4AC7 - chains B and C of the 3 polymer chains in the assembly; structure by X-ray diffraction, 1.50 A resolution.

Chain B:
Molecule: Urease subunit beta
From: Sporosarcina pasteurii
Notes: EC 3.5.1.5
UniProt: P41021 (URE2_BACPA); residue numbers follow UniProt; this construct covers 1-126
Sequence (126 residues; row label = number of the first residue in the row):
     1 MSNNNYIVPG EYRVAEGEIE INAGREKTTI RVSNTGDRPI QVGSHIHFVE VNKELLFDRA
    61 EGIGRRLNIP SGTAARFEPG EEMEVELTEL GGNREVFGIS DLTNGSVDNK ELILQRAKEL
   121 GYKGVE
Disordered / not traced: 1-4

Chain C:
Molecule: Urease subunit alpha
From: Sporosarcina pasteurii
Notes: EC 3.5.1.5
UniProt: P41020 (URE1_BACPA); the construct has insertions or renumbered stretches relative to UniProt, so the offset changes along the chain: 1-28 = UniProt 1-28; 30-570 = UniProt 29-569
Sequence (570 residues; row label = number of the first residue in the row):
     1 MKINRQQYAE SYGPTVGDEV RLADTDLWIE VEKDYTTYGD EVNFGGGKVL REGMGENGTY
    61 TRTENVLDLL LTNALILDYT GIYKADIGVK DGYIVGIGKG GNPDIMDGVT PNMIVGTATE
   121 VIAAEGKIVT AGGIDTHVHF INPDQVDVAL ANGITTLFGG GTGPAEGSKA TTVTPGPWNI
   181 EKMLKSTEGL PINVGILGKG HGSSIAPIME QIDAGAAGLK IHEDWGATPA SIDRSLTVAD
   241 EADVQVAIHS DTLNEAGFLE DTLRAINGRV IHSFHVEGAG GGHAPDIMAM AGHPNVLPSS
   301 TNPTRPFTVN TIDEHLDMLM VCHHLKQNIP EDVAFADSRI RPETIAAEDI LHDLGIISMM
   361 STDALAMGRA GEMVLRTWQT ADKMKKQRGP LAEEKNGSDN FRLKRYVSKY TINPAIAQGI
   421 AHEVGSIEEG KFADLVLWEP KFFGVKADRV IKGGIIAYAQ IGDPSASIPT PQPVMGRRMY
   481 GTVGDLIHDT NITFMSKSSI QQGVPAKLGL KRRIGTVKNC RNIGKKDMKW NDVTTDIDIN
   541 PETYEVKVDG EVLTCEPVKE LPMAQRYFLF
Sequence notes: conflict Glu19 (Arg in P41020), Trp28 (Gly in P41020), Thr36 (Tyr35 in P41020), Thr37 (Tyr36 in P41020), Tyr38 (Leu37 in P41020), Leu263 (Val262 in P41020), Ile420 (Met419 in P41020); insertion (29)
Modified / non-standard residues: Lys220 (lysine nz-carboxylic acid; KCX)
Bound ions: Ni2+ site 1: His137, His139, Lys220, Asp363 (together with citrate anion, hydroxide ion); Ni2+ site 2: Lys220, His249, His275 (together with citrate anion, hydroxide ion)
Residues lining bound ligands:
  - citrate anion (FLC): His137, His139, Lys169, Ala170, Lys220, His222, Asp224, His249, His275, Gly280, His323, Arg339, Asp363, Ala366, Met367
  - hydroxide ion (OH): His137, His139, Lys220, His249, His275, Gly280, Asp363
Curated features (UniProtKB/Swiss-Prot):
  - active site: His324 (Proton donor)

How chain B and chain C interact:
Contacting residue pairs (94; chain B residue first):
  Ile7(B) with Arg21(C); Asp24(C); Asp26(C)
  Val8(B) with Arg21(C)
  Pro9(B) with Ala23(C); Lys441(C); Tyr567(C)
  Gly10(B) with Val20(C); Arg21(C); Ala23(C), hydrogen bond (backbone-backbone); Pro440(C); Lys441(C)
  Glu11(B) with Val20(C); Arg21(C), salt bridge; Trp28(C)
  Tyr12(B) with Ala9(C); Gly13(C); Pro14(C); Glu19(C); Val20(C), hydrophobic; Gly126(C)
  Arg13(B) with Asp18(C); Glu19(C), salt bridge; Trp28(C); Gly397(C)
  Val14(B) with Arg5(C); Gln6(C); Ala9(C), hydrophobic; Asp18(C)
  Ala15(B) with Arg5(C); Gly17(C); Asp18(C), hydrogen bond (backbone-side chain)
  Glu16(B) with Arg5(C), hydrogen bond (backbone-side chain)
  Gly17(B) with Arg5(C)
  Glu18(B) with Lys2(C); Ile3(C)
  Ile19(B) with Lys2(C); Ile3(C), hydrogen bond (backbone-backbone); Arg5(C); Tyr8(C), hydrophobic; Thr15(C); Tyr38(C), hydrophobic
  Glu20(B) with Met1(C); Lys2(C); Tyr38(C)
  Ile21(B) with Met1(C), hydrogen bond (backbone-backbone); Ile3(C), hydrophobic; Tyr38(C); Gly39(C)
  Asn22(B) with Tyr38(C), hydrogen bond (backbone-backbone); Gly39(C)
  Arg25(B) with Asp40(C), salt bridge; Asp107(C), salt bridge
  Ser44(B) with Val49(C)
  His45(B) with Gly39(C), hydrogen bond (side chain-backbone); Asp40(C), salt bridge; Val49(C); Met54(C); Ile105(C)
  Ile46(B) with Met54(C), hydrophobic
  Arg66(B) with Gly39(C), hydrogen bond (side chain-backbone); Asp40(C), salt bridge
  Asn68(B) with Met1(C)
  Pro70(B) with Met1(C); Ile3(C), hydrophobic; Tyr12(C)
  Ser71(B) with Tyr12(C), hydrogen bond (backbone-side chain); Gly39(C); Glu41(C), hydrogen bond (side chain-backbone); Asn43(C), hydrogen bond; Val49(C)
  Gly72(B) with Asn43(C); Lys48(C); Val49(C)
  Leu90(B) with Ile105(C)
  Gly91(B) with Asp104(C); Ile105(C), hydrogen bond (backbone-backbone); Asp107(C)
  Gly92(B) with Pro103(C); Ile105(C); Met106(C), hydrogen bond (backbone-backbone); Asp107(C), hydrogen bond (backbone-side chain)
  Asn93(B) with Pro103(C), hydrogen bond (backbone-backbone); Asp104(C)
  Arg94(B) with Asp104(C), hydrogen bond (backbone-backbone)
  Glu95(B) with Asp104(C), hydrogen bond (backbone-backbone); Ile105(C)
  Phe97(B) with Glu52(C); Gly53(C); Thr59(C); Asp104(C)
  Gly98(B) with Glu52(C)
  Ile99(B) with Glu52(C), hydrogen bond (backbone-side chain); Gly53(C)
Interface residues without a listed pair, chain B (39 interface residues in all): Tyr6, Gly43, Ile69, Thr73, Val96
Interface residues without a listed pair, chain C (47 interface residues in all): Asn4, Val16, Thr37, Gly47, Arg51, Arg566

Overview:
39 residues of chain B and 47 residues of chain C are in contact, with 18 hydrogen bonds and 6 salt bridges.
Polar pairs include Glu11(B)-Arg21(C), Arg13(B)-Glu19(C) and Arg25(B)-Asp40(C). Ligands of chain C: hydroxide
ion and citrate anion.
Here chain B is Urease subunit beta and chain C is Urease subunit alpha, both from Sporosarcina pasteurii.
Entry 4AC7 (The crystal structure of Sporosarcina pasteurii urease in complex with citrate) was determined by
X-ray diffraction.
